6OM3 - chains H and I of the 12 polymer chains in the assembly; structure by X-ray diffraction, 3.30 A resolution.

Chain H:
Name: Histone H2B 1.1
Organism: Xenopus laevis
UniProt: P02281 (H2B11_XENLA); residues 0-125 here correspond to UniProt positions 1-126 (UniProt number = residue number + 1)
Sequence (126 residues; each row starts with the number of its first residue; numbering starts at 0):
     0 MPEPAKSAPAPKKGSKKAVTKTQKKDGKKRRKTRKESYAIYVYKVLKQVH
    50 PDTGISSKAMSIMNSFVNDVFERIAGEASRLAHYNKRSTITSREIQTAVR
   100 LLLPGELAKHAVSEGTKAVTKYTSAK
Disordered / not traced: 0-31, 125
Construct notes: engineered mutation Thr32 (Ser33 in P02281)

Chain I:
Molecule: 146-nt DNA strand
Sequence (146 nucleotides; numbered 2 to 147; the number before each row is that of its first residue):
     2 TCGAGAATCCCGGTGCCGAGGCCGCTCAATTGGTCGTAGACAGCTCTAGC
    52 ACCGCTTAAACGCACGTACGGATTCTCCCCCGCGTTTTAACCGCCAAGGG
   102 GATTACTCCCTAGTCTCCAGGCACGTGTCAGATATATACATCCGAT

Interface between chain H and chain I:
Pairs across the interface - 16 pairs, chain H then chain I:
  Thr32(H) with DT104(I), hydrogen bond to the phosphate; DT105(I), phosphate contact
  Arg33(H) with DC26(I), base contact; DT27(I), sugar contact
  Tyr42(H) with DG21(I), hydrogen bond to the phosphate
  Gly53(H) with DG21(I), phosphate contact
  Ile54(H) with DA20(I), sugar contact; DG21(I), hydrogen bond to the phosphate
  Ser55(H) with DA20(I), phosphate contact
  Ser56(H) with DA20(I), hydrogen bond to the phosphate
  Lys85(H) with DG40(I), phosphate contact
  Arg86(H) with DG40(I), phosphate contact; DA41(I), salt bridge to the phosphate
  Ser87(H) with DA39(I), phosphate contact; DG40(I), hydrogen bond to the phosphate
  Thr88(H) with DG40(I), hydrogen bond to the phosphate
Also at the interface, not in a pair above, chain H (12 interface residues in all): Lys46
Also at the interface, not in a pair above, chain I (12 interface residues in all): DG22, DG25, DC28

Overview:
Chain H and chain I each contribute 12 residues to their interface; the contacts include 6 hydrogen bonds and
1 salt bridge. Polar contacts include Thr32(H)-DT104(I), Tyr42(H)-DG21(I) and Ile54(H)-DG21(I).
Chain H is Histone H2B 1.1 (Xenopus laevis) and chain I is a 146-nt DNA strand; the structure, Crystal
structure of the Orc1 BAH domain in complex with a nucleosome core particle, was determined by X-ray
diffraction.
